PDB entry 4G5O | X-ray diffraction, 2.90 A resolution | chains A and E

Chain A:
Name: Guanine nucleotide-binding protein G(k) subunit alpha
Source organism: Homo sapiens
Reference sequence: P08754 (GNAI3_HUMAN); numbering as in UniProt (aligned over 25-354)
Sequence (330 residues; numbered 25 to 354; the number before each row is that of its first residue):
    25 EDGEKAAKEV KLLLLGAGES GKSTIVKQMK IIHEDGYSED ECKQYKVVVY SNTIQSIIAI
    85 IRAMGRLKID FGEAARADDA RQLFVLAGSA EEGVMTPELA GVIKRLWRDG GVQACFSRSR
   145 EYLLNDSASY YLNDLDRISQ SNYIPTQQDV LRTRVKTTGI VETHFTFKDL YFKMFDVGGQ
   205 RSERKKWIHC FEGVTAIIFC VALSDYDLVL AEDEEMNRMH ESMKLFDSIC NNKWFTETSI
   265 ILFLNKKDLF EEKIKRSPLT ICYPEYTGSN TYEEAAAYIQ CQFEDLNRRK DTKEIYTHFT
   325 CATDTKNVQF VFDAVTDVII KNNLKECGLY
Not modelled in the structure: 25-30, 351-354
Construct notes: engineered mutation Leu147 (Gln in P08754)
Ligand contacts: GDP (guanosine-5'-diphosphate): Ala41, Gly42, Glu43, Ser44, Gly45, Lys46, Ser47, Thr48, Asn149, Asp150, Ser151, Leu175, Arg176, Arg178, Asp200, Asn269, Lys270, Asp272, Leu273, Thr324, Cys325, Ala326, Thr327
Curated features (UniProtKB/Swiss-Prot):
  - region: Lys35 to Thr48 (G1 motif), Asp173 to Thr181 (G2 motif), Phe196 to Arg205 (G3 motif), Ile265 to Asp272 (G4 motif), Thr324 to Thr329 (G5 motif)
  - binding site (GTP): Gly42, Glu43, Ser44, Gly45, Lys46, Ser47, Thr48, Asp150, Ser151, Leu175, Arg176, Thr177, Arg178, Val179, Lys180, Thr181, Val201, Gly203, Asn269, Lys270 and 5 more in UniProt
  - binding site (GDP): Glu43, Ser44, Gly45, Lys46, Ser47, Thr48, Ser151, Leu175, Arg176, Thr177, Arg178, Asn269, Lys270, Asp272, Cys325, Ala326
  - binding site (Mg(2+)): Ser47, Thr181
  - modified residue: Arg178 (ADP-ribosylarginine), Gln204 (Deamidated glutamine), Cys351 (ADP-ribosylcysteine)
  - natural variant: Gly40 (G40R: In ARCND1), Gly45 (G45S: In ARCND1), Ser47 (S47N: In ARCND1; S47R: In ARCND1)
  - mutagenesis: Lys35 (K35A: Decreased affinity for PLCD4), Leu36 (L36A: Increased affinity for PLCD4), Leu37 (L37A: No effect on binding to PLCD4), Leu39 (L39A: Decreased affinity for PLCD4), Gly42 (G42R: Decreased affinity for PLCD4), Ile184 (I184A: No effect on binding to PLCD4), Trp211 (W211A: Decreased affinity for CCDC88C and PLCD4), Phe215 (F215A: Decreased affinity for CCDC88C and PLCD4), Val218 (V218A: No effect on binding to PLCD4), Lys248 (K248M: No effect on binding to CCDC88C), Leu249 (L249H: Decreased affinity for PLCD4; L249V: No effect on binding to PLCD4), Ser252 (S252A: Increased affinity for PLCD4; S252D: Decreased affinity for PLCD4), 4 further mutagenesis entries in UniProt

Chain E:
Name: G-protein-signaling modulator 2
Notes: fragment: GoLoco 4
Reference sequence: Q8VDU0 (GPSM2_MOUSE); residues 621-646 here correspond to UniProt positions 628-653 (UniProt number = residue number + 7)
Sequence (26 residues; numbered 621 to 646; the number before each row is that of its first residue):
   621 DEDFFSLILR SQAKRMDEQR VLLQRD
Not modelled in the structure: 621, 644-646
Curated features (UniProtKB/Swiss-Prot):
  - binding site (GDP): Arg635, Arg640
What the authors report for this chain:
  - binding site for GDP: Arg635, Arg640
  - mutagenesis - I628E, R635A (50-fold), R635A/R640A (500-fold), R635G (50-fold), R640A (50-fold): decreased binding to Guanine nucleotide-binding protein G(k) subunit alpha (chain A)

Interface between chain A and chain E:
Pairs across the interface - 55 pairs, chain A then chain E:
  Leu39(A) - Gln632(E)
  Gly40(A) - Gln632(E)  hydrogen bond (backbone-side chain)
  Ala41(A) - Ser631(E)
  Gly42(A) - Ser631(E)  hydrogen bond (backbone-backbone)
  Gly42(A) - Gln632(E)
  Gly42(A) - Lys634(E)
  Gly42(A) - Arg635(E)
  Glu43(A) - Arg635(E)
  Glu43(A) - Met636(E)
  Glu43(A) - Arg640(E)  salt bridge
  Lys46(A) - Gln632(E)
  Ser47(A) - Arg635(E)
  Tyr69(A) - Leu643(E)
  Val72(A) - Val641(E)  hydrophobic
  Val72(A) - Leu643(E)  hydrophobic
  Ser75(A) - Val641(E)
  Gln79(A) - Glu638(E)
  Gln79(A) - Gln639(E)  hydrogen bond (side chain-backbone)
  Gln79(A) - Arg640(E)
  Ala83(A) - Gln639(E)
  Leu147(A) - Met636(E)
  Leu147(A) - Gln639(E)  hydrogen bond (backbone-side chain)
  Leu148(A) - Met636(E)
  Leu148(A) - Gln639(E)
  Asn149(A) - Met636(E)  hydrogen bond (backbone-side chain)
  Asn149(A) - Gln639(E)  hydrogen bond
  Arg178(A) - Met636(E)
  Arg178(A) - Gln639(E)  hydrogen bond (side chain-backbone)
  Arg178(A) - Arg640(E)
  Arg178(A) - Val641(E)  hydrogen bond (backbone-backbone)
  Val179(A) - Arg635(E)
  Val179(A) - Arg640(E)  hydrogen bond (backbone-side chain)
  Val179(A) - Val641(E)
  Lys180(A) - Asp637(E)  hydrogen bond (side chain-backbone)
  Lys180(A) - Arg640(E)
  Lys180(A) - Val641(E)  hydrogen bond (backbone-backbone)
  Lys180(A) - Leu642(E)
  Thr181(A) - Arg635(E)
  Val201(A) - Gln632(E)  hydrogen bond (backbone-side chain)
  Gly202(A) - Gln632(E)
  Gly203(A) - Leu629(E)
  Gln204(A) - Leu629(E)
  Arg205(A) - Leu629(E)
  Trp211(A) - Phe625(E)  hydrophobic
  Trp211(A) - Leu629(E)  hydrophobic
  Phe215(A) - Phe625(E)  hydrophobic
  Phe215(A) - Ile628(E)  hydrophobic
  Arg242(A) - Lys634(E)
  Leu249(A) - Leu627(E)
  Leu249(A) - Ser631(E)
  Ser252(A) - Phe624(E)
  Ser252(A) - Leu627(E)
  Ile253(A) - Phe624(E)  hydrophobic
  Asn256(A) - Phe624(E)
  Phe259(A) - Phe624(E)  hydrophobic
Other interface residues (no listed pair), chain A (37 interface residues in all): Gln68, Asn76, Asp200, Ile212, Lys248
Other interface residues (no listed pair), chain E (18 interface residues in all): Ala633
From the paper, about this interface:
  - specific contacts: Val641(E)-Val72(A) (hydrophobic contact), Leu643(E)-Tyr69(A) (hydrophobic contact)
  - interface residues, chain A: Tyr69(A), Val72(A), Val179(A), Thr181(A)
  - interface residues, chain E: Asp623(E), Val641(E)
  - hot spots on chain E (mutagenesis) - R635A (50-fold), R635A/R640A (500-fold), R635G (50-fold): decreased binding to Galphai GDP

Summary:
Chain A and chain E form an interface of 37 and 18 residues respectively, with 12 hydrogen bonds and 1 salt
bridge. Polar pairs include Glu43(A)-Arg640(E), Gly40(A)-Gln632(E) and Gln79(A)-Gln639(E). The paper describes
hydrophobic contacts between Val641(E) and Val72(A) and Leu643(E) and Tyr69(A). The paper reports a binding
site for GDP at Arg635(E) and Arg640(E); I628E, R635A and R635A/R640A of chain E, among others, reduce binding
to Guanine nucleotide-binding protein G(k) subunit alpha (chain A); 5 substitutions were tested in all.
Chain A is Guanine nucleotide-binding protein G(k) subunit alpha (Homo sapiens) and chain E is
G-protein-signaling modulator 2; the structure, Structure of LGN GL4/Galphai3(Q147L) complex, was determined
by X-ray diffraction (same publication as 4G5Q, 4G5R and 4G5S).
